PDB entry 7U53 | electron microscopy, 4.00 A resolution | chains D and I of the 10 polymer chains in the assembly

# Chain D
Name: Histone H2B type 1-C/E/F/G/I
Organism: Homo sapiens
Reference sequence: P62807 (H2B1C_HUMAN); residues 1-125 here correspond to UniProt positions 2-126 (UniProt number = residue number + 1)
Chain sequence (125 residues; each row starts with the number of its first residue):
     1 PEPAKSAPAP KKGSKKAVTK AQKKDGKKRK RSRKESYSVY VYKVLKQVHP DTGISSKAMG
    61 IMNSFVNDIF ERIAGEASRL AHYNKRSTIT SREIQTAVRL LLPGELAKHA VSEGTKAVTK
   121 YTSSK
Disordered / not traced: 1-30, 124-125
UniProt features mapped onto this chain:
  - modified residue: Pro1 (N-acetylproline), Glu2 (ADP-ribosyl glutamic acid), Lys5 (N6-(2-hydroxyisobutyryl)lysine), Ser6 (ADP-ribosylserine), Lys11 (N6-(beta-hydroxybutyryl)lysine), Lys12 (N6-(2-hydroxyisobutyryl)lysine), Ser14 (Phosphoserine), Lys15 (N6-acetyllysine), Lys16 (N6-(beta-hydroxybutyryl)lysine), Lys20 (N6-(2-hydroxyisobutyryl)lysine), Lys23 (N6-(2-hydroxyisobutyryl)lysine), Lys24 (N6-(2-hydroxyisobutyryl)lysine), Lys34 (N6-(2-hydroxyisobutyryl)lysine), Glu35 (PolyADP-ribosyl glutamic acid), Ser36 (Phosphoserine), Lys43 (N6-(2-hydroxyisobutyryl)lysine), Lys46 (N6-(2-hydroxyisobutyryl)lysine), Lys57 (N6,N6-dimethyllysine), Arg79 (Dimethylated arginine), Lys85 (N6,N6,N6-trimethyllysine) and 6 more in UniProt
  - glycosylation: Ser112 (O-linked (GlcNAc) serine)
  - cross-link (Glycyl lysine isopeptide (Lys-Gly)): Lys5 (interchain with G-Cter in SUMO2), Lys20 (interchain with G-Cter in SUMO2), Lys34 (interchain with G-Cter in ubiquitin), Lys120 (interchain with G-Cter in ubiquitin)

# Chain I
Molecule: 147-nt DNA strand
Sequence (147 nucleotides; each row starts with the number of its first residue):
     1 ATCGAGAATC CCGGTGCCGA GGCCGCTCAA TTGGTCGTAG ACAGCTCTAG CACCGCTTAA
    61 ACGCACGTAC GCXCTGTCCC CCGCGTTTTA ACCGCCAAGG GGATTACTCC CTAGTCTCCA
   121 GGCACGTGTC AGATATATAC ATCCGAT
Disordered / not traced: 1, 146-147
Modified / non-standard residues: 3DR (1',2'-dideoxyribofuranose-5'-phosphate) at position 73

# Interface between chain D and chain I
Contacting residue pairs (11; chain D residue first):
  Tyr42(D) - DG21(I)  hydrogen bond to the phosphate
  Gly53(D) - DG21(I)  phosphate contact
  Ile54(D) - DA20(I)  sugar contact
  Ile54(D) - DG21(I)  phosphate contact
  Ser55(D) - DA20(I)  phosphate contact
  Ser56(D) - DA20(I)  phosphate contact
  Arg86(D) - DG40(I)  phosphate contact
  Arg86(D) - DA41(I)  salt bridge to the phosphate
  Ser87(D) - DA39(I)  hydrogen bond to the phosphate
  Ser87(D) - DG40(I)  hydrogen bond to the phosphate
  Thr88(D) - DG40(I)  phosphate contact
Interface residues without a listed pair, chain D (11 interface residues in all): Arg31, Ser32, Lys46
Interface residues without a listed pair, chain I (7 interface residues in all): DG22, DT104

# Overview
Chain D and chain I form an interface of 11 and 7 residues respectively, with 3 hydrogen bonds and 1 salt
bridge. Among the polar pairs are Tyr42(D)-DG21(I), Ser87(D)-DA39(I) and Ser87(D)-DG40(I).
Chain D is Histone H2B type 1-C/E/F/G/I (Homo sapiens) and chain I is a 147-nt DNA strand; the structure,
Nucleosome core particle with AP-site at SHL0, was determined by electron microscopy (same publication as
7U50, 7U51 and 7U52).
